Entry 9D3S (electron microscopy, 3.10 A resolution); this record covers chains D and I of the 10 polymer chains in the assembly.

== Chain D ==
Protein: Histone H2B type 1-M
Source organism: Homo sapiens
Reference sequence: Q99879 (H2B1M_HUMAN); residues 31-124 here correspond to UniProt positions 32-125 (UniProt number = residue number + 1)
Sequence (94 residues; numbered 31 to 124; the number before each row is that of its first residue):
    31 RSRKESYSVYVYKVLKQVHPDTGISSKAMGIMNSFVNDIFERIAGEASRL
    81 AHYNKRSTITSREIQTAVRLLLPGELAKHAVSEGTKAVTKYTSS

== Chain I ==
Molecule: 5S rDNA (noncoding strand)
Source organism: Xenopus borealis
Sequence (123 nucleotides; row label = number of the first residue in the row; numbers below 1 keep their minus sign (DC-72 is residue -72)):
   -72 CTTGTTTTCCTGCCTGGGGGAAAAGACCCTGGCATGGGGAGGAGCTGGGC
   -22 CCCCCCCAGAAGGCAGCACAAGGGGAGGAAAAGTCAGCCTTGTGCTCGCC
    28 TACGGCCATACCACCCTGAAAGT

== How chain D and chain I interact ==
Residue-residue contacts (14; chain D residue first):
  Ser32(D) with DC30(I), hydrogen bond to the phosphate
  Arg33(D) with DG-48(I), base contact; DA-47(I), hydrogen bond to the base; DC-46(I), hydrogen bond to the sugar
  Tyr42(D) with DG-53(I), hydrogen bond to the phosphate
  Gly53(D) with DG-53(I), phosphate contact
  Ile54(D) with DG-54(I), sugar contact; DG-53(I), phosphate contact
  Ser56(D) with DG-54(I), hydrogen bond to the phosphate
  Arg86(D) with DG-34(I), sugar contact; DA-33(I), salt bridge to the phosphate
  Ser87(D) with DG-35(I), sugar contact; DG-34(I), hydrogen bond to the phosphate
  Thr88(D) with DG-34(I), hydrogen bond to the phosphate
Interface residues without a listed pair, chain D (12 interface residues in all): Lys46, Ser55, Lys85
Interface residues without a listed pair, chain I (11 interface residues in all): DA-52, DA29

== Overview ==
Chain D and chain I form an interface of 12 and 11 residues respectively, with 7 hydrogen bonds and 1 salt
bridge. Polar pairs include Arg33(D)-DA-47(I), Arg33(D)-DC-46(I) and Ser32(D)-DC30(I).
Here chain D is Histone H2B type 1-M (Homo sapiens) and chain I is 5S rDNA (noncoding strand) (Xenopus
borealis). Entry 9D3S (147-bp 5S rDNA nucleosome - open I (open on the downstream side)) was determined by
electron microscopy (same publication as 9D3K, 9D3L, 9D3N, 9D3O, 9D3Q, 9D3R and 9D3T).
